PDB entry 8GL8 | electron microscopy, 2.20 A resolution | chains A and C of the 8 polymer chains in the assembly

== Chain A ==
Protein: Protein involved in gliding motility SprA
Source organism: Flavobacterium johnsoniae
Reference sequence: A0A1M5G5I4 (A0A1M5G5I4_FLAJO); numbering as in UniProt (aligned over 1-2403)
Chain sequence (2403 residues; numbered 1 to 2403; the number before each row is that of its first residue):
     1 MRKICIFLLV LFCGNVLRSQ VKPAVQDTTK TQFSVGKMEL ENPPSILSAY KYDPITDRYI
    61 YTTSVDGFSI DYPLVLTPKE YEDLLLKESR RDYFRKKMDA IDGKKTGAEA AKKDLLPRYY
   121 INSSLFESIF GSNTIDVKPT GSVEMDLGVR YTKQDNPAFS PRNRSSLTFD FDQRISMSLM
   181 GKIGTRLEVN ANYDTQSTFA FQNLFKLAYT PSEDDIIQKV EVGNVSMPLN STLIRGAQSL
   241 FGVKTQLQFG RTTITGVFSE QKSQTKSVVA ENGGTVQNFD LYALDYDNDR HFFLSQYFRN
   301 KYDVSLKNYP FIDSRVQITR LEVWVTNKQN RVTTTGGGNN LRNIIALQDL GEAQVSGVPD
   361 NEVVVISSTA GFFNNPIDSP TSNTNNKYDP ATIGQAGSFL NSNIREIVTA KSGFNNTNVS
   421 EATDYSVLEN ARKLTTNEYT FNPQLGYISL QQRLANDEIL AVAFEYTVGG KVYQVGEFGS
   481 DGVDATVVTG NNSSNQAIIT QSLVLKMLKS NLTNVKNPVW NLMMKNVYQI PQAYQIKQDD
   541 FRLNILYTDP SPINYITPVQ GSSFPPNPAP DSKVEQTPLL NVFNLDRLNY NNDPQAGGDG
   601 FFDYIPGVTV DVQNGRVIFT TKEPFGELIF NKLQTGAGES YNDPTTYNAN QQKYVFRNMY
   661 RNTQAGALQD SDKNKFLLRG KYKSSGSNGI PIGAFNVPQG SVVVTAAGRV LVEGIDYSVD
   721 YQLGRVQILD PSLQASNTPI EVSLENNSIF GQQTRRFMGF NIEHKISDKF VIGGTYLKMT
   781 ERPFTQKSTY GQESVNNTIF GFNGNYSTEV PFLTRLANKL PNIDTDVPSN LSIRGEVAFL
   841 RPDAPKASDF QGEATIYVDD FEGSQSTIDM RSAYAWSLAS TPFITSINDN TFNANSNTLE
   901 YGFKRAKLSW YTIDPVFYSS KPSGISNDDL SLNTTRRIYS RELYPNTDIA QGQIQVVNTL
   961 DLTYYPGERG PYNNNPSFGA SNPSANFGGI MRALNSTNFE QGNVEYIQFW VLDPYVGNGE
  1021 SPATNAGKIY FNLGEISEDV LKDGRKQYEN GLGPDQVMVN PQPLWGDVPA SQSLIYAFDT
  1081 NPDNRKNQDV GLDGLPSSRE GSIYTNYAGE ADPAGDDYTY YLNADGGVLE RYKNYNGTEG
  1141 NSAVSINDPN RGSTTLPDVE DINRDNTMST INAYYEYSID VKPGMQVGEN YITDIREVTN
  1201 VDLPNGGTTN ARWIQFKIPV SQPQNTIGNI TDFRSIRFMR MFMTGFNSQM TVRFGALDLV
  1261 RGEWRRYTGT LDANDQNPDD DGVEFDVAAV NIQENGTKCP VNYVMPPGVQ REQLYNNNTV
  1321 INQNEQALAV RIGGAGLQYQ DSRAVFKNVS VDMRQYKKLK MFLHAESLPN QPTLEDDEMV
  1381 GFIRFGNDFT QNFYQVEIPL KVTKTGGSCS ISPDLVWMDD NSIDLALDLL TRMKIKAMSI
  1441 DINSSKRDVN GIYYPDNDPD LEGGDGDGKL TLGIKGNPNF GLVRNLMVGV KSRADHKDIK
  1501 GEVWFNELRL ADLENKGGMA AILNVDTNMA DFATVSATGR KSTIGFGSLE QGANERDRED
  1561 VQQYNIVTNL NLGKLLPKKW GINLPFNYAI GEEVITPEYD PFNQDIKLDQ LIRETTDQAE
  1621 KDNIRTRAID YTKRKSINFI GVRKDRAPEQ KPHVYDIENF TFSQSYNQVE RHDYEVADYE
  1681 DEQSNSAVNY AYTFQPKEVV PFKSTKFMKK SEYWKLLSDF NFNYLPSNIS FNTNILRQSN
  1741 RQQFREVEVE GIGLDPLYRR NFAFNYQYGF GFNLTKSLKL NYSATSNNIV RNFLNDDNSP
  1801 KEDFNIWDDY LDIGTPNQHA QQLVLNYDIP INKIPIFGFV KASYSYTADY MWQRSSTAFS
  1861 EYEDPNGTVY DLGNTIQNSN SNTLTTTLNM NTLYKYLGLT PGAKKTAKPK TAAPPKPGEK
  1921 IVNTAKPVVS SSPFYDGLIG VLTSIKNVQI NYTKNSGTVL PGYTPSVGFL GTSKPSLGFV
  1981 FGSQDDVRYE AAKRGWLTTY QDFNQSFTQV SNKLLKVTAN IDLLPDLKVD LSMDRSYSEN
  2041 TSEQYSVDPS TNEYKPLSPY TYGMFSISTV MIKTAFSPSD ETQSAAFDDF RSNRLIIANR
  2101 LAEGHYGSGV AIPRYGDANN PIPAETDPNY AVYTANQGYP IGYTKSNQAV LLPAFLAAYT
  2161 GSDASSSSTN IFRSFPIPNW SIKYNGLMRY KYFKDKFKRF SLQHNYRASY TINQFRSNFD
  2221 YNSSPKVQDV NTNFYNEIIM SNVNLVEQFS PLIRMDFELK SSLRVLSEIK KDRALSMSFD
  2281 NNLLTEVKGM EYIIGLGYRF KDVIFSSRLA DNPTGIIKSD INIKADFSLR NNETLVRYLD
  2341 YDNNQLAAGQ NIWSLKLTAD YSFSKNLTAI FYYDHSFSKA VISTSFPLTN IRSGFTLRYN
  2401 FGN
Not modelled in the structure: 1-29, 1697-1720, 1893-1940, 2306-2315, 2402-2403
Residues lining bound ligands: Lauryl Maltose Neopentyl Glycol (LMN): Val-143, Glu-144, Met-145, Phe-2305, Ile-2316, Ile-2317, Phe-2363, Ser-2364, Leu-2367, Leu-2397, Tyr-2399

== Chain C ==
Protein: Periplasmic chaperone for outer membrane proteins Skp
Source organism: Flavobacterium johnsoniae
Reference sequence: A0A1M5G3C1 (A0A1M5G3C1_FLAJO); residue numbers follow UniProt; this construct covers 1-341
Chain sequence (341 residues; each row starts with the number of its first residue):
     1 MRKQFLFIFL ALIVANTSQA QGKTTRIGYI DMEYILENVS DYKEAKSQLE LKAQKWKQEI
    61 EAKKLNINSL KEGLKTEKAL LTKELIEERE TEIKFQENEM LDYQQKQFGA DGNLMRQKAA
   121 LAKPIQDQVF TAVQDIAEAK NYDFIFDKSS DLTMLFSNKR FDISDQVIRI LNRTDKREQL
   181 NKKQLKEQEA KENRENEIDE NPAMADRQKA LDERRAAREK LIEDRRLEQE AKKKEYDDRR
   241 KAMQAERDAK KNGTVSETAK TTEAAKTTEA VKTDATAKPA STTETTTTPA ETAASKAEER
   301 QKLYEQRKKE LEERRKKILE EREAAKKAKE AETQKTNTTN N
Not modelled in the structure: 1-23, 174-201, 224-341

== Chain A / chain C interface ==
Pairs across the interface (52):
  Lys-30(A) / Glu-138(C)
  Thr-31(A) / Glu-138(C)
  Phe-33(A) / Gln-134(C)
  Phe-33(A) / Ala-137(C)  hydrophobic
  Phe-33(A) / Glu-138(C)
  Phe-33(A) / Tyr-142(C)
  Phe-33(A) / Asp-143(C)
  Val-35(A) / Phe-130(C)  hydrophobic
  Gly-36(A) / Phe-130(C)
  Lys-37(A) / Phe-130(C)
  Met-38(A) / Gln-126(C)
  Leu-40(A) / Tyr-42(C)  hydrophobic
  Leu-40(A) / Lys-46(C)
  Leu-40(A) / Lys-118(C)
  Leu-40(A) / Leu-121(C)  hydrophobic
  Leu-40(A) / Ala-122(C)
  Glu-41(A) / Tyr-42(C)  hydrogen bond
  Glu-41(A) / Lys-46(C)  salt bridge
  Glu-41(A) / Leu-49(C)
  Asn-42(A) / Lys-118(C)  hydrogen bond
  Pro-43(A) / Leu-49(C)
  Pro-43(A) / Glu-50(C)
  Pro-43(A) / Ala-53(C)  hydrophobic
  Pro-44(A) / Glu-50(C)
  Ser-45(A) / Glu-50(C)
  Ser-45(A) / Ala-53(C)
  Ser-45(A) / Lys-57(C)
  Ile-46(A) / Leu-114(C)  hydrophobic
  Val-65(A) / Lys-57(C)
  Val-65(A) / Phe-108(C)  hydrophobic
  Asp-66(A) / Lys-57(C)  salt bridge
  Phe-68(A) / Gln-104(C)
  Phe-68(A) / Gln-105(C)
  Ile-70(A) / Phe-108(C)
  Ile-70(A) / Ala-110(C)
  Asp-71(A) / Ala-110(C)
  Arg-91(A) / Asp-151(C)  salt bridge
  Arg-91(A) / Thr-153(C)
  Phe-94(A) / Leu-155(C)  hydrophobic
  Arg-95(A) / Lys-148(C)
  Arg-95(A) / Ser-149(C)  hydrogen bond (side chain-backbone)
  Arg-95(A) / Ser-150(C)  hydrogen bond (side chain-backbone)
  Arg-95(A) / Thr-153(C)
  Met-98(A) / Lys-148(C)
  Met-98(A) / Met-154(C)
  Met-98(A) / Leu-155(C)
  Lys-104(A) / Tyr-34(C)
  Lys-104(A) / Asp-165(C)  salt bridge
  Lys-105(A) / Asp-31(C)  salt bridge
  Lys-105(A) / Glu-33(C)
  Lys-105(A) / Glu-37(C)
  Thr-106(A) / Glu-37(C)  hydrogen bond
Also at the interface, not in a pair above, chain A (27 interface residues in all): Glu-39
Also at the interface, not in a pair above, chain C (41 interface residues in all): Met-32, Leu-36, Ala-45, Leu-101, Gly-109, Ile-125, Leu-152, Asp-162

== Summary ==
27 residues of chain A face 41 of chain C across their interface; the contacts include 5 hydrogen bonds and 5
salt bridges. Polar contacts include Glu-41(A)/Lys-46(C), Asp-66(A)/Lys-57(C) and Arg-91(A)/Asp-151(C).
Ligands of chain A: Lauryl Maltose Neopentyl Glycol.
Chain A is Protein involved in gliding motility SprA and chain C is Periplasmic chaperone for outer membrane
proteins Skp, both from Flavobacterium johnsoniae; the structure, The Type 9 Secretion System Extended
Translocon - SprA-PorV-PPI-RemZ-SkpA-SprE complex, was determined by electron microscopy.
